PDB entry 6HW9 | X-ray diffraction, 2.80 A resolution | chains J and X of the 28 polymer chains in the assembly

[Chain J (and X)]
Protein: Proteasome subunit beta type-4
Source organism: Saccharomyces cerevisiae (strain ATCC 204508 / S288c)
Notes: EC 3.4.25.1; chain X of this document is another copy of the same molecule, construct and numbering; everything in this record applies to it too
Reference sequence: P22141 (PSB4_YEAST); residues 1-198 here = UniProt positions 1-198
Sequence (198 residues; row label = number of the first residue in the row):
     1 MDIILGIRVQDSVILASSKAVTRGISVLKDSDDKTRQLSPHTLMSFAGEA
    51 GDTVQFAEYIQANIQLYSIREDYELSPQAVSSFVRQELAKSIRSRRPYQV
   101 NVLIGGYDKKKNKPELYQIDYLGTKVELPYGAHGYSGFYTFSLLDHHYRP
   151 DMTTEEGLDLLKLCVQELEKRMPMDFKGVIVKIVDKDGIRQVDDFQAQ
Disordered / not traced: 196-198
Swiss-Prot annotation at these positions:
  - modified residue: Met-1 (N-acetylmethionine), Ser-76 (Phosphoserine)

[Chain J / chain X interface]
Pairs across the interface (40):
  Thr-22(J) / Pro-173(X)
  Gly-24(J) / Pro-173(X)
  Ile-25(J) / Tyr-135(X)  hydrophobic
  Ile-25(J) / Phe-138(X)  hydrophobic
  Ile-25(J) / Tyr-139(X)  hydrogen bond (backbone-side chain)
  Ile-25(J) / Arg-171(X)
  Ile-25(J) / Pro-173(X)  hydrophobic
  Ser-26(J) / Tyr-139(X)  hydrogen bond
  Ser-26(J) / Arg-171(X)
  Val-27(J) / Lys-170(X)
  Val-27(J) / Arg-171(X)  hydrogen bond (backbone-side chain)
  Val-27(J) / Met-172(X)
  Leu-28(J) / Arg-171(X)
  Tyr-135(J) / Ile-25(X)  hydrophobic
  Phe-138(J) / Ile-25(X)  hydrophobic
  Tyr-139(J) / Ile-25(X)  hydrogen bond (side chain-backbone)
  Tyr-139(J) / Ser-26(X)  hydrogen bond
  Glu-169(J) / Asp-175(X)
  Glu-169(J) / Lys-177(X)  hydrogen bond (backbone-side chain)
  Lys-170(J) / Val-27(X)
  Lys-170(J) / Lys-177(X)  hydrogen bond (backbone-side chain)
  Arg-171(J) / Ile-25(X)
  Arg-171(J) / Ser-26(X)
  Arg-171(J) / Val-27(X)  hydrogen bond (side chain-backbone)
  Arg-171(J) / Leu-28(X)
  Met-172(J) / Val-27(X)
  Pro-173(J) / Thr-22(X)
  Pro-173(J) / Gly-24(X)
  Pro-173(J) / Ile-25(X)  hydrophobic
  Pro-173(J) / Met-174(X)
  Pro-173(J) / Asp-175(X)  hydrogen bond (backbone-backbone)
  Met-174(J) / Pro-173(X)
  Met-174(J) / Met-174(X)  hydrophobic
  Met-174(J) / Asp-175(X)
  Asp-175(J) / Glu-169(X)
  Asp-175(J) / Pro-173(X)  hydrogen bond (backbone-backbone)
  Asp-175(J) / Met-174(X)
  Asp-175(J) / Asp-175(X)
  Lys-177(J) / Glu-169(X)  hydrogen bond (side chain-backbone)
  Lys-177(J) / Lys-170(X)  hydrogen bond (side chain-backbone)
Other interface residues (no listed pair), chain J (18 interface residues in all): Asp-30
Other interface residues (no listed pair), chain X (18 interface residues in all): Asp-30

[Overview]
Chain J and chain X each contribute 18 residues to their interface, with 12 hydrogen bonds. Among the polar
pairs are Ile-25(J)/Tyr-139(X), Ser-26(J)/Tyr-139(X) and Val-27(J)/Arg-171(X).
Both chains are Proteasome subunit beta type-4 (Saccharomyces cerevisiae (strain ATCC 204508 / S288c)). Entry
6HW9 (Yeast 20S proteasome in complex with 41b) was determined by X-ray diffraction (same publication as 6HTB,
6HTC, 6HTD, 6HTP, 6HTR, 6HUB and 30 further entries).
